1P3K - chains I and C of the 10 polymer chains in the assembly; structure by X-ray diffraction, 2.90 A resolution.

Chain I:
Molecule: Palindromic 146bp Human Alpha-Satellite DNA fragment
From: Homo sapiens
Sequence (146 nucleotides; row label = number of the first residue in the row):
     1 ATCAATATCCACCTGCAGATTCTACCAAAAGTGTATTTGGAAACTGCTCC
    51 ATCAAAAGGCATGTTCAGCGGAATTCCGCTGAACATGCCTTTTGATGGAG
   101 CAGTTTCCAAATACACTTTTGGTAGAATCTGCAGGTGGATATTGAT

Chain C:
Name: Histone H2A
From: Xenopus laevis
UniProt: Q7ZT66 (Q7ZT66_9ZZZZ); residues 801-929 here correspond to UniProt positions 2-130 (UniProt number = residue number - 799)
Sequence (129 residues; numbered 801 to 929; the number before each row is that of its first residue):
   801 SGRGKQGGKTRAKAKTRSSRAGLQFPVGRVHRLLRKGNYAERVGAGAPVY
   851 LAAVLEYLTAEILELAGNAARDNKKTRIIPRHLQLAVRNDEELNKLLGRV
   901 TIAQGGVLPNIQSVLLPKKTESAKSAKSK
Not modelled in the structure: 801-814, 921-929
Sequence notes: conflict Ala814 (Ser15 in Q7ZT66), Gly867 (Trp68 in Q7ZT66), Asn868 (Glu69 in Q7ZT66), 21 further conflict positions vs the reference (Q7ZT66) not listed

Chain I / chain C interface:
Residue-residue contacts (11):
  DA11(I) - Lys874(C)  salt bridge to the phosphate
  DA19(I) - Arg877(C)  sugar contact
  DA30(I) - Gly828(C)  phosphate contact
  DA30(I) - Arg829(C)  phosphate contact
  DA30(I) - Arg832(C)  salt bridge to the phosphate
  DG31(I) - Lys815(C)  phosphate contact
  DG31(I) - Thr816(C)  phosphate contact
  DG31(I) - Arg817(C)  salt bridge to the phosphate
  DT32(I) - Lys815(C)  hydrogen bond to the phosphate
  DT32(I) - Arg820(C)  salt bridge to the phosphate
  DG39(I) - Arg842(C)  hydrogen bond to the sugar
Other interface residues (no listed pair), chain I (9 interface residues in all): DC10, DA29, DT38

In short:
9 residues of chain I and 10 residues of chain C are in contact, with 2 hydrogen bonds and 4 salt bridges.
Polar pairs include DG39(I)-Arg842(C), DT32(I)-Lys815(C) and DA11(I)-Lys874(C).
Chain I is Palindromic 146bp Human Alpha-Satellite DNA fragment (Homo sapiens) and chain C is Histone H2A
(Xenopus laevis); the structure, Crystallographic Studies of Nucleosome Core Particles containing Histone
'Sin' Mutants, was determined by X-ray diffraction, deposited together with 1P34, 1P3A, 1P3B, 1P3F, 1P3G, 1P3I
and 4 further entries.
